PDB entry 4Y4L | X-ray diffraction, 2.00 A resolution | chains A and B

== Chain A (and B) ==
Name: Thiamine thiazole synthase
From: Saccharomyces cerevisiae (strain ATCC 204508 / S288c)
Notes: chain B of this document is another copy of the same molecule, construct and numbering; everything in this record applies to it too
UniProtKB: P32318 (THI4_YEAST); residue numbers follow UniProt; this construct covers 1-326
Sequence (346 residues; each row starts with the number of its first residue; numbers below 1 keep their minus sign (Met-19 is residue -19)):
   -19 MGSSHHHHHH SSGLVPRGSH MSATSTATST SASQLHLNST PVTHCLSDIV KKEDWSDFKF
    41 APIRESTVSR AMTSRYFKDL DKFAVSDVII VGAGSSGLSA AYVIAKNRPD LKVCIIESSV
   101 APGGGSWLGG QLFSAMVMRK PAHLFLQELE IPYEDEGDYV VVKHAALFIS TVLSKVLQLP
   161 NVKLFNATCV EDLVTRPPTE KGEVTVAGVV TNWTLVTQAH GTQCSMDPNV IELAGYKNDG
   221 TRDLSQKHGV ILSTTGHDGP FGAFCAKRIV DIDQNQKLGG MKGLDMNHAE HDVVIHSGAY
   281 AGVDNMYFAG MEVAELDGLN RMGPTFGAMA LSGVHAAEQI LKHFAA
Not modelled in the structure: -19 to 21, 203, 326 (chain B: -19 to 21, 179-184, 203, 254)
Construct notes: initiating methionine (-19); expression tag (-18 to 0); engineered mutation Ser205 (Cys in P32318)
Ligand contacts: 48N ((2E)-2-[(2S,4R)-5-[[[(2R,3S,4R,5R)-5-(6-aminopurin-9-yl)-3,4-bis(oxidanyl)oxolan-2-yl]methoxy-oxidanyl-phosphoryl]oxy-oxidanyl-phosphoryl]oxy-4-oxidanyl-3-oxidanylidene-pentan-2-yl]iminoethanoic acid): Val71, Gly72, Ala73, Gly74, Ser75, Ser76, Gly77, Ile96, Glu97, Ser98, Ser99, Gly103, Gly104, Gly105, Ser106, Thr168, Cys169, Val170, Ser205, Asp207, Pro208, Thr234, Thr235, Gly236, His237, Phe241, Phe244, Gly290, Met291, Glu292, Arg301, Met302, Gly303, Thr305, Phe306, Met309

== How chain A and chain B interact ==
Pairs across the interface (154; chain A residue first):
  Thr23(A) - Asn87(B)  hydrogen bond (backbone-side chain)
  His24(A) - Val314(B)
  His24(A) - Glu318(B)  salt bridge
  Cys25(A) - Leu124(B)
  Cys25(A) - Phe125(B)  hydrophobic
  Cys25(A) - Glu128(B)
  Leu26(A) - Pro121(B)
  Leu26(A) - Leu311(B)  hydrophobic
  Ile29(A) - Pro121(B)  hydrophobic
  Glu33(A) - Lys322(B)  salt bridge
  Trp35(A) - Val274(B)  hydrophobic
  Trp35(A) - Ile275(B)
  Trp35(A) - Leu311(B)
  Trp35(A) - His315(B)
  Trp35(A) - Glu318(B)  hydrogen bond
  Phe38(A) - His271(B)
  Phe38(A) - Val274(B)  hydrophobic
  Phe38(A) - Leu311(B)  hydrophobic
  Lys39(A) - Pro121(B)
  Phe40(A) - Arg119(B)
  Phe40(A) - Lys120(B)
  Phe40(A) - Pro121(B)
  Phe40(A) - Glu270(B)
  Phe40(A) - Val274(B)  hydrophobic
  Phe40(A) - Gly307(B)
  Phe40(A) - Ala308(B)
  Phe40(A) - Leu311(B)  hydrophobic
  Ala41(A) - Arg119(B)  hydrogen bond (backbone-side chain)
  Ala41(A) - Lys120(B)  hydrogen bond (backbone-backbone)
  Ala41(A) - Asp138(B)
  Pro42(A) - Arg119(B)
  Pro42(A) - Asn267(B)
  Ile43(A) - Arg119(B)
  Ile43(A) - Tyr139(B)  hydrophobic
  Ile43(A) - Met266(B)  hydrophobic
  Ile43(A) - Asn267(B)  hydrogen bond (backbone-side chain)
  Glu45(A) - Leu264(B)
  Glu45(A) - Asp265(B)
  Glu45(A) - Met266(B)  hydrogen bond (side chain-backbone)
  Thr47(A) - Tyr139(B)
  Val48(A) - Met266(B)  hydrophobic
  Val48(A) - Pro304(B)
  Ala51(A) - Tyr139(B)
  Met52(A) - Gly110(B)  hydrogen bond (side chain-backbone)
  Met52(A) - Ala115(B)
  Met52(A) - Pro304(B)  hydrophobic
  Thr53(A) - Phe113(B)
  Arg55(A) - Ala115(B)
  Arg55(A) - Glu134(B)  salt bridge
  Arg55(A) - Glu136(B)  salt bridge
  Arg55(A) - Val141(B)
  Tyr56(A) - Phe113(B)  hydrophobic
  Tyr56(A) - Ser114(B)
  Asn87(A) - Thr23(B)  hydrogen bond (side chain-backbone)
  Val100(A) - Trp107(B)
  Val100(A) - Leu108(B)  hydrophobic
  Ala101(A) - Ala101(B)  hydrophobic
  Ala101(A) - Trp107(B)
  Pro102(A) - Trp107(B)
  Trp107(A) - Val100(B)
  Trp107(A) - Ala101(B)
  Trp107(A) - Pro102(B)
  Trp107(A) - Trp107(B)  hydrophobic
  Trp107(A) - Asn166(B)  hydrogen bond (backbone-side chain)
  Leu108(A) - Val100(B)  hydrophobic
  Leu108(A) - Asn166(B)
  Gly110(A) - Met52(B)  hydrogen bond (backbone-side chain)
  Leu112(A) - Trp193(B)  hydrophobic
  Phe113(A) - Thr53(B)
  Phe113(A) - Tyr56(B)  hydrophobic
  Ser114(A) - Tyr56(B)
  Ser114(A) - Lys163(B)  hydrogen bond
  Ala115(A) - Met52(B)
  Ala115(A) - Arg55(B)
  Arg119(A) - Phe40(B)
  Arg119(A) - Ala41(B)  hydrogen bond (side chain-backbone)
  Arg119(A) - Pro42(B)
  Arg119(A) - Ile43(B)
  Lys120(A) - Phe40(B)
  Lys120(A) - Ala41(B)
  Pro121(A) - Leu26(B)
  Pro121(A) - Phe38(B)  hydrophobic
  Pro121(A) - Lys39(B)
  Pro121(A) - Phe40(B)
  Leu124(A) - Cys25(B)
  Leu124(A) - Leu26(B)  hydrophobic
  Phe125(A) - Cys25(B)  hydrophobic
  Glu128(A) - Cys25(B)
  Glu134(A) - Arg55(B)  salt bridge
  Glu136(A) - Arg55(B)  salt bridge
  Asp138(A) - Ala41(B)
  Tyr139(A) - Ile43(B)  hydrophobic
  Tyr139(A) - Thr47(B)
  Tyr139(A) - Ala51(B)
  Val141(A) - Arg55(B)
  Lys143(A) - Leu157(B)  hydrogen bond (side chain-backbone)
  Lys143(A) - Gln158(B)
  Lys143(A) - Leu159(B)  hydrogen bond (side chain-backbone)
  His144(A) - Leu164(B)  hydrogen bond (side chain-backbone)
  His144(A) - Asn166(B)  hydrogen bond
  Ala146(A) - Leu157(B)  hydrophobic
  Leu147(A) - Ser154(B)
  Leu147(A) - Leu157(B)
  Leu147(A) - Gln158(B)
  Ser150(A) - Ser150(B)
  Ser150(A) - Leu153(B)
  Ser150(A) - Ser154(B)  hydrogen bond (side chain-backbone)
  Thr151(A) - Ser154(B)  hydrogen bond
  Leu153(A) - Trp107(B)  hydrophobic
  Leu153(A) - Ser150(B)
  Ser154(A) - Leu147(B)
  Ser154(A) - Ser150(B)  hydrogen bond (backbone-side chain)
  Ser154(A) - Thr151(B)  hydrogen bond
  Leu157(A) - Lys143(B)  hydrogen bond (backbone-side chain)
  Leu157(A) - Ala146(B)
  Leu157(A) - Leu147(B)
  Gln158(A) - Lys143(B)
  Gln158(A) - Leu147(B)
  Leu159(A) - Lys143(B)  hydrogen bond (backbone-side chain)
  Lys163(A) - Ser114(B)  hydrogen bond
  Leu164(A) - His144(B)  hydrogen bond (backbone-side chain)
  Asn166(A) - Trp107(B)  hydrogen bond (side chain-backbone)
  Asn166(A) - Leu108(B)
  Asn166(A) - His144(B)  hydrogen bond
  Trp193(A) - Leu112(B)  hydrophobic
  Leu264(A) - Glu45(B)
  Asp265(A) - Glu45(B)
  Met266(A) - Ile43(B)  hydrophobic
  Met266(A) - Glu45(B)  hydrogen bond (backbone-side chain)
  Met266(A) - Val48(B)  hydrophobic
  Asn267(A) - Pro42(B)
  Asn267(A) - Ile43(B)  hydrogen bond (side chain-backbone)
  Glu270(A) - Phe40(B)
  His271(A) - Phe38(B)
  Val274(A) - Trp35(B)  hydrophobic
  Val274(A) - Phe38(B)  hydrophobic
  Val274(A) - Phe40(B)  hydrophobic
  Ile275(A) - Trp35(B)
  Pro304(A) - Val48(B)
  Pro304(A) - Met52(B)  hydrophobic
  Gly307(A) - Phe40(B)
  Ala308(A) - Phe40(B)
  Leu311(A) - Leu26(B)  hydrophobic
  Leu311(A) - Trp35(B)
  Leu311(A) - Phe38(B)  hydrophobic
  Leu311(A) - Phe40(B)  hydrophobic
  Val314(A) - His24(B)
  Val314(A) - Trp35(B)  hydrophobic
  His315(A) - Trp35(B)
  Glu318(A) - Val22(B)
  Glu318(A) - His24(B)  salt bridge
  Glu318(A) - Trp35(B)  hydrogen bond
  Leu321(A) - Val22(B)  hydrophobic
  Lys322(A) - Val22(B)
Other interface residues (no listed pair), chain A (83 interface residues in all): Val22, Ser36, Val83, Gly109, Val117, Pro160, Ala167, Thr305
Other interface residues (no listed pair), chain B (83 interface residues in all): Ile29, Glu33, Val83, Gly109, Val117, Pro132, Pro160, Ala167, Thr305, Leu321

== In short ==
Chain A and chain B each contribute 83 residues to their interface, with 29 hydrogen bonds and 7 salt bridges.
Polar pairs include His24(A)-Glu318(B), Glu33(A)-Lys322(B) and Arg55(A)-Glu134(B). Bound to chain A: compound
48N.
Both chains are Thiamine thiazole synthase (Saccharomyces cerevisiae (strain ATCC 204508 / S288c)). Entry 4Y4L
(Crystal structure of yeast Thi4-C205S) was determined by X-ray diffraction together with 4Y4M and 4Y4N from
the same study.
